Entry 4YWS (X-ray diffraction, 2.45 A resolution); this record covers chains A and B.

# Chain A (and B)
Name: Enolase
Organism: Chloroflexus aurantiacus (strain ATCC 29366 / DSM 635 / J-10-fl)
Notes: EC 4.2.1.11; chain B of this document is another copy of the same molecule, construct and numbering; everything in this record applies to it too
Reference sequence: A9WCM4 (ENO_CHLAA); numbering as in UniProt (aligned over 1-426)
Sequence (426 residues; numbered 1 to 426; the number before each row is that of its first residue):
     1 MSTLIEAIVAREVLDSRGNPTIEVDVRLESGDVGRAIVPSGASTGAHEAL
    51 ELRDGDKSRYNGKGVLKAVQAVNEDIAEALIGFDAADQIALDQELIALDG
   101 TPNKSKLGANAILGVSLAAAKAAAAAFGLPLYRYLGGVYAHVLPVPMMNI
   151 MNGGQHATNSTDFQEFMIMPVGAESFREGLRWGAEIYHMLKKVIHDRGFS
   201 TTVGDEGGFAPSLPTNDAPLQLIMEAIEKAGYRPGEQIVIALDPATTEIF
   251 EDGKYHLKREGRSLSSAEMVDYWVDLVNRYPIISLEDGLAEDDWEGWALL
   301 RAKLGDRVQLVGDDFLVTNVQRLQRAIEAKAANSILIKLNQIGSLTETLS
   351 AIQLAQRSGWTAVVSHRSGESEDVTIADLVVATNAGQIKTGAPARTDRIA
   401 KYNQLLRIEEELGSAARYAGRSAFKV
Unresolved in the structure: 1, 42, 160-162, 200-206, 214, 251, 254, 256, 264-265, 358, 395, 398 (chain B: 1, 42-51, 158-160, 198-205, 214, 251-254, 259, 264-265, 301, 370, 395)
Swiss-Prot annotation at these positions:
  - active site: Glu-206 (Proton donor), Lys-338 (Proton acceptor)
  - binding site (phosphoenolpyruvate): Gly-41, Glu-165, Asp-313, Lys-338, Arg-367, Ser-368, Lys-389
  - binding site (Mg(2+)): Ser-43, Asp-243, Glu-286, Asp-313
  - binding site ((2R)-2-phosphoglycerate): Glu-165, Glu-206, Lys-338, Arg-367, Ser-368
Bound ions: Mg2+: Asp-243, Glu-286, Asp-313
From the paper describing this entry:
  - Mg2+ coordination: Asp-313

# How chain A and chain B interact
Residue-residue contacts - 63 pairs, chain A then chain B:
  Arg-11(A) with Arg-407(B); Glu-410(B), salt bridge
  Glu-12(A) with Arg-177(B), salt bridge; Leu-406(B)
  Val-13(A) with Asn-403(B); Leu-406(B), hydrophobic
  Leu-14(A) with Leu-180(B), hydrophobic; Ile-399(B); Asn-403(B), hydrogen bond (backbone-side chain)
  Asp-15(A) with Ile-399(B)
  Ser-16(A) with Ala-394(B); Thr-396(B)
  Arg-17(A) with His-188(B)
  Gly-18(A) with His-188(B); Pro-393(B)
  Asn-19(A) with His-188(B)
  Glu-23(A) with Arg-407(B), salt bridge
  Arg-35(A) with Arg-407(B)
  Ser-58(A) with Arg-181(B), hydrogen bond (backbone-side chain); Glu-185(B)
  Arg-59(A) with Arg-181(B); Glu-185(B)
  Tyr-60(A) with Arg-181(B); Ala-184(B), hydrophobic; Glu-185(B), hydrogen bond (backbone-side chain)
  Leu-66(A) with Arg-177(B)
  Arg-177(A) with Glu-12(B), salt bridge; Arg-59(B); Leu-66(B)
  Leu-180(A) with Leu-14(B), hydrophobic
  Arg-181(A) with Ser-58(B), hydrogen bond (side chain-backbone); Tyr-60(B)
  Ala-184(A) with Tyr-60(B), hydrophobic
  Glu-185(A) with Arg-59(B); Tyr-60(B), hydrogen bond (side chain-backbone)
  His-188(A) with Arg-17(B); Gly-18(B)
  Ser-371(A) with Thr-396(B)
  Glu-372(A) with Thr-396(B); Ala-400(B); Asn-403(B), hydrogen bond; Arg-407(B), salt bridge
  Pro-393(A) with Gly-18(B)
  Ala-394(A) with Ser-16(B)
  Thr-396(A) with Ser-16(B); Glu-372(B); Thr-396(B); Asp-397(B)
  Asp-397(A) with Thr-396(B)
  Ile-399(A) with Leu-14(B); Asp-15(B)
  Ala-400(A) with Glu-372(B)
  Asn-403(A) with Val-13(B); Leu-14(B), hydrogen bond (side chain-backbone); Glu-372(B), hydrogen bond
  Leu-406(A) with Glu-12(B); Val-13(B), hydrophobic
  Arg-407(A) with Arg-11(B); Glu-23(B), salt bridge; Arg-35(B); Ile-37(B); Glu-372(B), salt bridge
  Glu-410(A) with Arg-11(B), salt bridge
Other interface residues (no listed pair), chain A (36 interface residues in all): Val-9, Ile-37, Asn-61
Other interface residues (no listed pair), chain B (38 interface residues in all): Val-9, Asn-19, Asn-61, Lys-191, Lys-192, Ser-371

# Overview
36 residues of chain A face 38 of chain B across their interface; the contacts include 8 hydrogen bonds and 8
salt bridges. Polar contacts include Arg-11(A)/Glu-410(B), Glu-12(A)/Arg-177(B) and Glu-23(A)/Arg-407(B). From
UniProt: active-site residues Glu-206(A) and Lys-338(A), 7 phosphoenolpyruvate-binding residues, 4
Mg2+-binding residues and 5 (2R)-2-phosphoglycerate-binding residues on chain A. The paper reports Mg2+
coordination by Asp-313(A).
Both chains are Enolase (Chloroflexus aurantiacus (strain ATCC 29366 / DSM 635 / J-10-fl)). Entry 4YWS
(Thermostable enolase from Chloroflexus aurantiacus) was determined by X-ray diffraction together with 4Z17
and 4Z1Y from the same study.
